PDB entry 7CGP | electron microscopy, 3.70 A resolution | chains J and O of the 15 polymer chains in the assembly

== Chain J ==
Name: Mitochondrial import inner membrane translocase subunit Tim10 B
From: Homo sapiens
UniProtKB: Q9Y5J6 (T10B_HUMAN); numbering as in UniProt (aligned over 1-103)
Sequence (103 residues; row label = number of the first residue in the row):
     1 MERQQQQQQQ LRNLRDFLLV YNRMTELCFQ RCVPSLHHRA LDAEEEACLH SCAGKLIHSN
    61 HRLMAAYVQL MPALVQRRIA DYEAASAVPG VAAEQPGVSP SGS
Unresolved in the structure: 1-2, 86-103
Cystine bridges: Cys28-Cys52, Cys32-Cys48
Swiss-Prot annotation at these positions:
  - motif: Cys28 to Cys52 (Twin CX3C motif)

== Chain O ==
Name: Mitochondrial import inner membrane translocase subunit Tim10
From: Homo sapiens
UniProtKB: P62072 (TIM10_HUMAN); numbering as in UniProt (aligned over 1-90)
Sequence (90 residues; numbered 1 to 90; the number before each row is that of its first residue):
     1 MDPLRAQQLA AELEVEMMAD MYNRMTSACH RKCVPPHYKE AELSKGESVC LDRCVSKYLD
    61 IHERMGKKLT ELSMQDEELM KRVQQSSGPA
Unresolved in the structure: 1-2, 78-90
Cystine bridges: Cys29-Cys54, Cys33-Cys50

== Chain J / chain O interface ==
Pairs across the interface (41):
  Arg15(J) - Leu13(O)
  Arg15(J) - Glu16(O)  salt bridge
  Phe17(J) - Leu69(O)  hydrophobic
  Leu18(J) - Leu13(O)  hydrophobic
  Leu18(J) - Met17(O)  hydrophobic
  Leu19(J) - Met17(O)  hydrophobic
  Leu19(J) - Asp20(O)
  Tyr21(J) - His62(O)  hydrogen bond (side chain-backbone)
  Tyr21(J) - Glu63(O)
  Tyr21(J) - Met65(O)
  Tyr21(J) - Gly66(O)  hydrogen bond (side chain-backbone)
  Asn22(J) - Met17(O)
  Arg23(J) - Arg24(O)
  Met24(J) - Met65(O)  hydrophobic
  Met24(J) - Leu69(O)  hydrophobic
  Thr25(J) - Tyr58(O)  hydrogen bond
  Glu26(J) - Arg24(O)
  Glu26(J) - Tyr58(O)
  Phe29(J) - Lys32(O)
  Phe29(J) - Cys54(O)  hydrophobic
  Phe29(J) - Tyr58(O)  hydrophobic
  Phe29(J) - Ile61(O)  hydrophobic
  Val33(J) - Lys32(O)  hydrogen bond (backbone-side chain)
  Val33(J) - Lys57(O)
  Val33(J) - Ile61(O)  hydrophobic
  Pro34(J) - Lys32(O)
  Leu36(J) - Cys50(O)
  Leu36(J) - Arg53(O)
  Leu36(J) - Cys54(O)
  Leu36(J) - Lys57(O)
  His37(J) - Arg53(O)  hydrogen bond (backbone-side chain)
  Arg39(J) - Arg53(O)
  Arg39(J) - Ser56(O)  hydrogen bond
  Leu41(J) - Lys57(O)
  Leu41(J) - Asp60(O)
  Glu46(J) - Arg64(O)  salt bridge
  His50(J) - Lys68(O)
  Ala53(J) - Met65(O)  hydrophobic
  Ala53(J) - Lys68(O)
  Ile57(J) - Leu72(O)  hydrophobic
  His61(J) - Asp76(O)  salt bridge
Also at the interface, not in a pair above, chain J (30 interface residues in all): Gln7, Leu11, Leu14, Cys28, Ser35, His38, Leu49, Gly54
Also at the interface, not in a pair above, chain O (28 interface residues in all): Ala6, Leu9, Met21, Ala28, Asp52

== In short ==
30 residues of chain J face 28 of chain O across their interface; the contacts include 6 hydrogen bonds and 3
salt bridges. Polar contacts include Arg15(J)-Glu16(O), Glu46(J)-Arg64(O) and His61(J)-Asp76(O).
Chain J is Mitochondrial import inner membrane translocase subunit Tim10 B and chain O is Mitochondrial import
inner membrane translocase subunit Tim10, both from Homo sapiens; the structure, Cryo-EM structure of the
human mitochondrial translocase TIM22 complex at 3.7 angstrom, was determined by electron microscopy.
